PDB entry 4N88 | X-ray diffraction, 2.80 A resolution | chains A and C of the 4 polymer chains in the assembly

Chain A (and C):
Name: Uncharacterized protein
From: Pseudomonas aeruginosa
Notes: chain C of this document is another copy of the same molecule, construct and numbering; everything in this record applies to it too
UniProt: Q9HYC5 (Q9HYC5_PSEAE); residues 2-402 here = UniProt positions 2-402
Chain sequence (401 residues; numbered 2 to 402; the number before each row is that of its first residue):
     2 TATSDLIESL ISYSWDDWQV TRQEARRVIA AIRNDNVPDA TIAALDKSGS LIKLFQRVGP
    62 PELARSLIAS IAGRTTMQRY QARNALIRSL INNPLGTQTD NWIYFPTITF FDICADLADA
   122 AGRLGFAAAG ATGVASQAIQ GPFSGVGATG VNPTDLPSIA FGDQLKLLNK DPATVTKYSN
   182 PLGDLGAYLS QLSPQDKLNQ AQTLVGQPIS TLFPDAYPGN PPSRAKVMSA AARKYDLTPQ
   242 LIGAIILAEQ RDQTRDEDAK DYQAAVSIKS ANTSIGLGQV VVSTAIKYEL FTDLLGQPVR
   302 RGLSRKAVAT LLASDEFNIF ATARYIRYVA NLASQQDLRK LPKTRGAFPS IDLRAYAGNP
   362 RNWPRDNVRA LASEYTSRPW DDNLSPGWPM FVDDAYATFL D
Metal / ion sites: Ca2+ site 1: D18, Q20, E25; Ca2+ site 2: N181, D253, Q254, E258, Q280; Ca2+ site 3: E258, D262, S275, Q280 (shared with 1 residue of chain B); Ca2+ site 4: E375, S378, R379, D382, N384
Swiss-Prot annotation at these positions:
  - binding site (Ca(2+)): N181, D253, Q254, E258, E375, S378, R379, D382, N384

How chain A and chain C interact:
Residue-residue contacts (8):
  N93(A) - I92(C)
  N93(A) - N93(C)
  N94(A) - N93(C)
  F162(A) - Q165(C)
  L166(A) - F162(C)  hydrophobic
  L166(A) - L166(C)  hydrophobic
  L169(A) - F162(C)  hydrophobic
  N170(A) - G163(C)
Also at the interface, not in a pair above, chain A (8 interface residues in all): G163, K167
Also at the interface, not in a pair above, chain C (7 interface residues in all): L169

In short:
The interface between chain A and chain C involves 8 residues on one side and 7 on the other. The Ca2+ site 1
is built by D18(A), Q20(A) and E25(A). UniProt lists 9 Ca2+-binding residues on chain A.
Chain A and chain C are both Uncharacterized protein (Pseudomonas aeruginosa); the structure, Crystal
structure of Tse3-Tsi3 complex with calcium ion, was determined by X-ray diffraction (same publication as
4M5E, 4M5F, 4N7S and 4N80).
